7BU5 - chains A and B; structure by X-ray diffraction, 1.80 A resolution.

# Chain A
Name: MUS81 endonuclease homolog (Yeast), isoform CRA_b
Organism: Homo sapiens
Notes: fragment: HhH domain
UniProtKB: B3KX63 (B3KX63_HUMAN); numbering as in UniProt (aligned over 2-99)
Chain sequence (98 residues; row label = number of the first residue in the row):
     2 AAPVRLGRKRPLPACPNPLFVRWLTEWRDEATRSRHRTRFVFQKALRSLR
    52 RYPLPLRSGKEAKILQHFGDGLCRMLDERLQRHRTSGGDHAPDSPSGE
Unresolved in the structure: 2-3, 88-99
Residues lining bound ligands:
  - glycine (GLY), molecule 1: N18, P19, L20, F21, L57
  - glycine (GLY), molecule 2: T39, V42, F43, G72, L73, M76

# Chain B
Name: Structure-specific endonuclease subunit SLX4
Organism: Homo sapiens
Notes: fragment: SAP domain
UniProtKB: Q8IY92 (SLX4_HUMAN); residue numbers follow UniProt; this construct covers 1550-1610
Chain sequence (61 residues; numbered 1550 to 1610; the number before each row is that of its first residue):
  1550 RKKNLPPKVPITPMPQYSIMETPVLKKELDRFGVRPLPKRQMVLKLKEIF
  1600 QYTHQTLDSDS
Unresolved in the structure: 1550-1557, 1607-1610
UniProt features mapped onto this chain:
  - modified residue: S1610 (Phosphoserine)
  - cross-link (Glycyl lysine isopeptide (Lys-Gly)): K1575 (interchain with G-Cter in SUMO2), K1576 (interchain with G-Cter in SUMO2)
  - natural variant: R1550 (R1550W: Does not modify the functional properties of the protein)

# Interface between chain A and chain B
Residue-residue contacts (53; chain A residue first):
  V5(A) - P1562(B)  hydrophobic
  V5(A) - Q1565(B)
  R6(A) - P1562(B)
  R6(A) - M1563(B)  hydrogen bond (backbone-backbone)
  L7(A) - I1560(B)  hydrophobic
  L7(A) - T1561(B)
  L7(A) - P1562(B)  hydrophobic
  L7(A) - T1605(B)
  L7(A) - L1606(B)  hydrogen bond (backbone-backbone)
  G8(A) - I1560(B)
  G8(A) - T1561(B)  hydrogen bond (backbone-backbone)
  G8(A) - Q1604(B)
  R9(A) - V1558(B)  hydrogen bond (side chain-backbone)
  R9(A) - I1560(B)
  R9(A) - H1603(B)
  R9(A) - Q1604(B)  hydrogen bond (backbone-backbone)
  K10(A) - T1602(B)
  K10(A) - H1603(B)
  R11(A) - Q1600(B)  hydrogen bond (side chain-backbone)
  R11(A) - Y1601(B)  hydrogen bond (side chain-backbone)
  R11(A) - T1602(B)  hydrogen bond (backbone-backbone)
  R11(A) - H1603(B)  hydrogen bond (side chain-backbone)
  R11(A) - Q1604(B)
  S49(A) - G1582(B)
  R52(A) - D1579(B)  salt bridge
  R52(A) - R1580(B)  hydrogen bond (side chain-backbone)
  R52(A) - F1581(B)
  R52(A) - G1582(B)
  Y53(A) - F1581(B)  hydrogen bond (backbone-backbone)
  Y53(A) - V1583(B)  hydrophobic
  Y53(A) - K1594(B)  hydrogen bond
  P54(A) - F1581(B)
  P54(A) - I1598(B)  hydrophobic
  P54(A) - Y1601(B)
  P54(A) - T1602(B)
  L55(A) - K1594(B)
  L55(A) - E1597(B)
  L55(A) - I1598(B)  hydrophobic
  L55(A) - Y1601(B)  hydrophobic
  P56(A) - Y1601(B)
  K64(A) - R1584(B)  hydrogen bond (backbone-side chain)
  I65(A) - V1583(B)
  I65(A) - R1584(B)  hydrogen bond (backbone-backbone)
  I65(A) - K1594(B)
  L66(A) - G1582(B)
  L66(A) - V1583(B)  hydrophobic
  L66(A) - R1584(B)  hydrogen bond (backbone-side chain)
  Q67(A) - D1579(B)  hydrogen bond
  Q67(A) - G1582(B)  hydrogen bond (backbone-backbone)
  Q67(A) - V1583(B)  hydrogen bond (side chain-backbone)
  Q67(A) - R1584(B)
  H68(A) - R1584(B)
  F69(A) - R1584(B)  hydrogen bond (backbone-side chain)
Also at the interface, not in a pair above, chain A (20 interface residues in all): E62
Also at the interface, not in a pair above, chain B (26 interface residues in all): P1559, L1586, Q1590, F1599

# Summary
The interface between chain A and chain B involves 20 residues on one side and 26 on the other, with 19
hydrogen bonds and 1 salt bridge. Polar pairs include R52(A)-D1579(B), R9(A)-V1558(B) and R11(A)-Q1600(B).
Ligands of chain A: glycine.
Chain A is MUS81 endonuclease homolog (Yeast), isoform CRA_b and chain B is Structure-specific endonuclease
subunit SLX4, both from Homo sapiens; the structure, Crystal Structure of Human SLX4 and MUS81, was determined
by X-ray diffraction.
